Entry 5DN6 (X-ray diffraction, 3.98 A resolution); this record covers chains F and G of the 29 polymer chains in the assembly.

== Chain F ==
Protein: ATP synthase subunit beta
Organism: Paracoccus denitrificans
Notes: EC 7.1.2.2
Reference sequence: A1B8P0 (ATPB_PARDP); residues 1-474 here = UniProt positions 1-474
Sequence (474 residues; row label = number of the first residue in the row):
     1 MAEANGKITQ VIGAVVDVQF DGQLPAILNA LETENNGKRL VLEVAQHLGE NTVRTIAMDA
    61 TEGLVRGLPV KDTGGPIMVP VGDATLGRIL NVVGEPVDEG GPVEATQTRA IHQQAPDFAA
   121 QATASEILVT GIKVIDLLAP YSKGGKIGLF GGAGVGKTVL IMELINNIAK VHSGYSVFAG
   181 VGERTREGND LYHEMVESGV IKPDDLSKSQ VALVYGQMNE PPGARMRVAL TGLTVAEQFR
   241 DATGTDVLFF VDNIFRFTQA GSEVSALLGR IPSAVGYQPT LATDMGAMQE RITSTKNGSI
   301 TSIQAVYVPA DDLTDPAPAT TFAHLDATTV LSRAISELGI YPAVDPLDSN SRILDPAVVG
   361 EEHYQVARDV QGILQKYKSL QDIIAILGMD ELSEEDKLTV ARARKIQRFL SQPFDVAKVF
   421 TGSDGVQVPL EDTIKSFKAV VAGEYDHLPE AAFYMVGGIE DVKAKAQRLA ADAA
Not modelled in the structure: 1-3, 470-474
Metal / ion sites: Mg2+: T158, D252 (together with ATP)
Ligand contacts:
  - ATP (adenosine-5'-triphosphate), molecule 1: G152, A153, G154, V155, G156, K157, T158, V159, E183, R184, E187, D252, N253, Y307, Y341, P342, F414, A417, F420, T421
  - ATP, molecule 2: R352, D355, Y364
Curated features (UniProtKB/Swiss-Prot):
  - binding site (ATP): G151 to T158

== Chain G ==
Protein: ATP synthase gamma chain
Organism: Paracoccus denitrificans
Reference sequence: A1B8N9 (ATPG_PARDP); residues 1-290 here = UniProt positions 1-290
Sequence (290 residues; each row starts with the number of its first residue):
     1 MPSLKDLKNR IGSVKNTRKI TKAMQMVAAA KLRRAQEAAE AARPYADRMA AVMAGLTAAA
    61 AGSDMAPRLL AGTGEDRRHL LVVMTSERGL AGGFNSSIVK LARLRLQELQ AQGKQVSILT
   121 VGKKGREQLK REYGDLFVNH VDLSEVKRIG YDNARAIADE ILDRFDNGEF DVATLFYNRF
   181 ESVISQVPTA RQVIPAVIEE GEAGASSLYD YEPDENAILN DLLPRSVATQ VFAALLENAA
   241 SEQGARMTAM DNATRNAGDM IDRLTTVYNR SRQAAITKEL IEIISGAEAL
Not modelled in the structure: 1-2, 63-64, 75-78, 112-115, 145-147, 168-170, 201-212

== Chain F / chain G interface ==
Contacting residue pairs - 15 pairs, chain F then chain G:
  A385(F) with N256(G), hydrogen bond (backbone-side chain); M260(G), hydrophobic
  I386(F) with A253(G); N256(G); M260(G), hydrophobic
  L387(F) with L90(G), hydrophobic
  D390(F) with G92(G); G93(G), hydrogen bond (side chain-backbone); S96(G)
  E391(F) with G89(G); L90(G), hydrogen bond (side chain-backbone)
  S393(F) with R131(G)
  E394(F) with R103(G), salt bridge; Q128(G)
  E395(F) with R131(G)
Also at the interface, not in a pair above, chain F (12 interface residues in all): I271, P272, V275, D382
Also at the interface, not in a pair above, chain G (17 interface residues in all): R10, A91, E132, K278, S285, A289

== In short ==
12 residues of chain F face 17 of chain G across their interface, with 3 hydrogen bonds and 1 salt bridge.
Among the polar pairs are E394(F)-R103(G), A385(F)-N256(G) and D390(F)-G93(G). Bound to chain F: ATP. From
UniProt: 8 ATP-binding residues on chain F.
Chain F is ATP synthase subunit beta and chain G is ATP synthase gamma chain, both from Paracoccus
denitrificans; the structure, ATP synthase from Paracoccus denitrificans, was determined by X-ray diffraction.
